Entry 1VEM (X-ray diffraction, 1.85 A resolution); this record covers chain A.

# Chain A
Protein: Beta-amylase
From: Bacillus cereus
Notes: EC 3.2.1.2
UniProt: P36924 (AMYB_BACCE); residues 1-516 here correspond to UniProt positions 31-546 (UniProt number = residue number + 30)
Sequence (516 residues; row label = number of the first residue in the row):
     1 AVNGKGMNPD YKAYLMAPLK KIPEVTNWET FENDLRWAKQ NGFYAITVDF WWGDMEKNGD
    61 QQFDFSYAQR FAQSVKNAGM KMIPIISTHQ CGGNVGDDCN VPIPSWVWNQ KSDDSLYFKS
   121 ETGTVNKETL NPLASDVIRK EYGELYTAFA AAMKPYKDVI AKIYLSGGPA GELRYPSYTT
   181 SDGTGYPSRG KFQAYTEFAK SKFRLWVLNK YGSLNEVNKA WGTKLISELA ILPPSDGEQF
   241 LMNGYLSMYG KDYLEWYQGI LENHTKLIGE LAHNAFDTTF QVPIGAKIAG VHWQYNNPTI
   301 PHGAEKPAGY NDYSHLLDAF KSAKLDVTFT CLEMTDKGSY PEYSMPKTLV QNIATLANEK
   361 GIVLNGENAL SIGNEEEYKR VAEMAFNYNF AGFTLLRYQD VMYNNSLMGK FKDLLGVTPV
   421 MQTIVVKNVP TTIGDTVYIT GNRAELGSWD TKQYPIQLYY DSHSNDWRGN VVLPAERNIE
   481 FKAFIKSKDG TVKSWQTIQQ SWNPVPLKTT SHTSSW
Disulfide bonds: Cys91-Cys99
Ion coordination: Ca2+: Glu56, Asp60, Gln61, Glu141, Glu144
Swiss-Prot annotation at these positions:
  - active site: Glu172 (Proton donor), Glu367 (Proton acceptor)
  - binding site (substrate): Asp49, His89, Asp97, Lys287, His292, Thr330, Asn368, Ala369, Arg397
  - binding site (Ca(2+)): Glu56, Asp60, Gln61, Glu141, Glu144

# Overview
The Ca2+ site is built by Glu56, Asp60, Gln61, Glu141 and Glu144. Curated annotation (UniProt) lists
active-site residues Glu172 and Glu367, 9 substrate-binding residues and 5 Ca2+-binding residues.
Chain A is Beta-amylase (Bacillus cereus); the structure, Crystal Structure Analysis of Bacillus Cereus
Beta-Amylase at the optimum pH (6.5), was determined by X-ray diffraction, deposited together with 1VEN, 1VEO
and 1VEP.
